Entry 8VRW (electron microscopy, 3.03 A resolution); this record covers chains A and B of the 9 polymer chains in the assembly.

Chain A:
Molecule: HLA class II histocompatibility antigen, DR alpha chain
From: Homo sapiens
UniProtKB: P01903 (DRA_HUMAN); residues -24 to 229 here correspond to UniProt positions 1-254 (UniProt number = residue number + 25)
Sequence (288 residues; each row starts with the number of its first residue; numbers below 1 keep their minus sign (Met-24 is residue -24)):
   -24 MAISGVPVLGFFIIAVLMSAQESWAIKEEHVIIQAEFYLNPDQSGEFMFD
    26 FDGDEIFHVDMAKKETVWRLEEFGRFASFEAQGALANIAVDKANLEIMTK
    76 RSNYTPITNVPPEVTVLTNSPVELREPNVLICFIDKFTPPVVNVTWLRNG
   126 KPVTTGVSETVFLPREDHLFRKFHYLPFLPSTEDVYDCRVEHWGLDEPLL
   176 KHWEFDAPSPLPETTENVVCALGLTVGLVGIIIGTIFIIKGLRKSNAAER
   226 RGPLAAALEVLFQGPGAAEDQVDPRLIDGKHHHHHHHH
Unresolved in the structure: -24 to 2, 183-263
Cystine bridges: Cys107-Cys163
Sequence notes: expression tag (230-263)
Swiss-Prot annotation at these positions:
  - region: Glu179 to Glu191 (Connecting peptide)
  - site: Gln9 (Self- and pathogen-derived peptide antigen), Gly49 (Self-peptide antigen), Phe51 (Self- and pathogen-derived peptide antigen), Ala52 (Self-peptide antigen), Ser53 (Self- and pathogen-derived peptide antigen), Glu55 (Pathogen-derived peptide antigen), Asn62 (Self- and pathogen-derived peptide antigen), Asn69 (Pathogen-derived peptide antigen), Arg76 (Self- and pathogen-derived peptide antigen)
  - glycosylation (N-linked (GlcNAc...) asparagine): Asn78, Asn118
  - cross-link: Lys219 (Glycyl lysine isopeptide (Lys-Gly) (interchain with G-Cter in ubiquitin))

Chain B:
Molecule: HLA class II histocompatibility antigen, DRB1 beta chain
From: Homo sapiens
UniProtKB: P01911 (DRB1_HUMAN); residues -28 to 237 here correspond to UniProt positions 1-266 (UniProt number = residue number + 29)
Sequence (300 residues; numbered -28 to 271; the number before each row is that of its first residue; numbers below 1 keep their minus sign (Met-28 is residue -28)):
   -28 MVCLKLPGGSCMTALTVTLMVLSSPLALSGDTRPRFLWQPKRECHFFNGT
    22 ERVRFLDRYFYNQEESVRFDSDVGEFRAVTELGRPDAEYWNSQKDILEQA
    72 RAAVDTYCRHNYGVVESFTVQRRVQPKVTVYPSKTQPLQHHNLLVCSVSG
   122 FYPGSIEVRWFLNGQEEKAGMVSTGLIQNGDWTFQTLVMLETVPRSGEVY
   172 TCQVEHPSVTSPLTVEWRARSESAQSKMLSGVGGFVLGLLFLGAGLFIYF
   222 RNQKGHSGLQPTGFLSAAALEVLFQGPGAAEDQVDPRLIDGKHHHHHHHH
Unresolved in the structure: -28 to 2, 191-271
Cystine bridges: Cys15-Cys79, Cys117-Cys173
Sequence notes: expression tag (238-271)
Swiss-Prot annotation at these positions:
  - binding site (a peptide antigen): Asp57, Trp61, His81, Asn82, Arg93
  - glycosylation: Asn19 (N-linked (GlcNAc...) asparagine)
  - cross-link: Lys225 (Glycyl lysine isopeptide (Lys-Gly) (interchain with G-Cter in ubiquitin))

Chain A / chain B interface:
Residue-residue contacts - 114 pairs, chain A then chain B:
  Glu3(A) - Asn19(B)
  Glu4(A) - Phe17(B)
  Glu4(A) - Phe18(B)
  His5(A) - Cys15(B)
  His5(A) - His16(B)
  His5(A) - Phe17(B)  hydrogen bond (backbone-backbone)
  His5(A) - Val91(B)
  Val6(A) - Cys15(B)
  Val6(A) - His16(B)
  Ile7(A) - Arg13(B)
  Ile7(A) - Glu14(B)
  Ile7(A) - Cys15(B)  hydrogen bond (backbone-backbone)
  Ile7(A) - Val86(B)  hydrophobic
  Ile8(A) - Lys12(B)
  Ile8(A) - Arg13(B)
  Ile8(A) - Glu14(B)
  Gln9(A) - Pro11(B)
  Gln9(A) - Lys12(B)
  Gln9(A) - Arg13(B)  hydrogen bond (backbone-backbone)
  Gln9(A) - Tyr78(B)  hydrogen bond
  Ala10(A) - Pro11(B)
  Glu11(A) - Trp9(B)
  Glu11(A) - Pro11(B)
  Phe12(A) - Leu8(B)  hydrophobic
  Phe12(A) - Trp9(B)
  Phe12(A) - Gln10(B)
  Tyr13(A) - Phe7(B)
  Tyr13(A) - Leu8(B)
  Tyr13(A) - Trp9(B)  hydrogen bond (backbone-backbone)
  Leu14(A) - Arg6(B)
  Leu14(A) - Phe7(B)
  Asn15(A) - Arg6(B)
  Asn15(A) - Phe7(B)  hydrogen bond (backbone-backbone)
  Pro16(A) - Pro5(B)
  Pro16(A) - Arg6(B)
  Phe24(A) - Tyr78(B)
  Phe24(A) - Asn82(B)
  Phe26(A) - Thr90(B)
  Phe26(A) - Val91(B)  hydrophobic
  Phe26(A) - Tyr123(B)
  Phe26(A) - Trp153(B)  hydrophobic
  Asp27(A) - Gln149(B)
  Gly28(A) - Gln149(B)
  Asp29(A) - Tyr123(B)
  Asp29(A) - Gln149(B)  hydrogen bond
  Asp29(A) - Trp153(B)
  Asp29(A) - Phe155(B)
  Glu30(A) - Trp153(B)  hydrogen bond (backbone-side chain)
  Ile31(A) - Trp153(B)
  Arg44(A) - Gly151(B)  hydrogen bond (side chain-backbone)
  Arg44(A) - Asp152(B)  salt bridge
  Arg44(A) - Trp153(B)
  Leu45(A) - Arg93(B)
  Leu45(A) - Asp152(B)
  Phe48(A) - Phe89(B)  hydrophobic
  Phe48(A) - Trp153(B)
  Phe51(A) - Ser88(B)
  Phe51(A) - Phe89(B)  hydrophobic
  Ala52(A) - Phe89(B)  hydrophobic
  Asp66(A) - Trp9(B)
  Asp66(A) - Pro11(B)
  Asn69(A) - Trp9(B)
  Leu70(A) - Phe7(B)
  Leu70(A) - Leu8(B)
  Leu70(A) - Trp9(B)  hydrophobic
  Leu70(A) - Tyr32(B)  hydrophobic
  Met73(A) - Tyr32(B)  hydrophobic
  Met73(A) - Leu53(B)  hydrophobic
  Thr74(A) - Phe7(B)
  Arg76(A) - Leu53(B)
  Arg76(A) - Pro56(B)
  Arg76(A) - Asp57(B)  salt bridge
  Ser77(A) - Tyr32(B)  hydrogen bond
  Tyr79(A) - Phe7(B)  hydrophobic
  Thr80(A) - Arg6(B)
  Thr80(A) - Phe7(B)
  Thr80(A) - Asn33(B)
  Pro81(A) - Pro5(B)  hydrophobic
  Pro81(A) - Arg6(B)
  Pro81(A) - Asn33(B)
  Ile82(A) - Arg6(B)
  Ile82(A) - Phe7(B)  hydrophobic
  Ile82(A) - Leu8(B)
  Ile82(A) - Asn33(B)
  Val85(A) - Gln34(B)
  Leu92(A) - Ile148(B)  hydrophobic
  Thr93(A) - Gln156(B)
  Asn94(A) - Asn150(B)  hydrogen bond
  Asn94(A) - Thr154(B)
  Pro96(A) - Thr100(B)
  Pro96(A) - Ser118(B)
  Pro96(A) - Ser120(B)
  Ile106(A) - Asn150(B)
  Thr113(A) - Leu8(B)
  Pro114(A) - Arg6(B)
  Pro115(A) - Leu8(B)
  Pro139(A) - Lys12(B)
  Arg140(A) - Lys12(B)  hydrogen bond (backbone-side chain)
  Asp142(A) - Gln34(B)  hydrogen bond (backbone-side chain)
  His143(A) - Gln10(B)
  His143(A) - Lys12(B)
  His143(A) - Arg29(B)
  His143(A) - Phe31(B)
  His143(A) - Gln34(B)
  Leu144(A) - Gln34(B)
  Phe145(A) - Leu8(B)  hydrophobic
  Phe145(A) - Gln10(B)
  Arg146(A) - Gln149(B)  hydrogen bond
  Phe148(A) - Gln149(B)
  Phe148(A) - Gly151(B)
  Tyr150(A) - Asn150(B)  hydrogen bond (side chain-backbone)
  Tyr150(A) - Gly151(B)
  Tyr150(A) - Asp152(B)
  Trp168(A) - Arg6(B)
Interface residues without a listed pair, chain A (57 interface residues in all): Glu141
Interface residues without a listed pair, chain B (47 interface residues in all): Thr3, Gly20, Val85

In short:
The interface between chain A and chain B involves 57 residues on one side and 47 on the other; the contacts
include 15 hydrogen bonds and 2 salt bridges. Polar contacts include Arg44(A)-Asp152(B), Arg76(A)-Asp57(B) and
Gln9(A)-Tyr78(B). UniProt lists 5 peptide antigen-binding residues on chain B.
Here chain A is HLA class II histocompatibility antigen, DR alpha chain and chain B is HLA class II
histocompatibility antigen, DRB1 beta chain, both from Homo sapiens. Entry 8VRW (Cryo-EM structure of human
invariant chain in complex with HLA-DR15) was determined by electron microscopy together with 8VSP from the
same study.
